PDB entry 8WJF | electron microscopy, 2.02 A resolution | chains E and F of the 24 polymer chains in the assembly

# Chain E (and F)
Name: Peptide 10, Ferritin heavy chain
From: Homo sapiens
Notes: chain F of this document is another copy of the same molecule, construct and numbering; everything in this record applies to it too
UniProtKB: P02794 (FRIH_HUMAN); residues 1-183 here = UniProt positions 1-183
Sequence (206 residues; row label = number of the first residue in the row; numbers below 1 keep their minus sign (Asn-22 is residue -22)):
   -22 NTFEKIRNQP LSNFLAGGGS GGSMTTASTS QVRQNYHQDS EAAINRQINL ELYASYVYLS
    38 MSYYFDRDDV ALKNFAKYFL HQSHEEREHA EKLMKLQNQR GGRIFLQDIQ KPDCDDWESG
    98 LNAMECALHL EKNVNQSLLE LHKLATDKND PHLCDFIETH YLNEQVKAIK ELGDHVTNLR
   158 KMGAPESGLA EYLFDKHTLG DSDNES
Unresolved in the structure: -6 to 5, 178-183
Differences from the reference sequence: engineered mutation Gln87 (Lys in P02794)
Curated features (UniProtKB/Swiss-Prot):
  - binding site (Fe cation): Glu28, Glu63, His66, Glu108, Gln142
  - site: Arg23 (Essential for association with cargo receptor NCOA4)
  - modified residue: Met1 (N-acetylmethionine), Thr2 (N-acetylthreonine), Ser179 (Phosphoserine), Ser183 (Phosphoserine)
  - mutagenesis: Arg23 (R23A: Abrogates interaction with NCOA4. Fails to localize to punctate lysosomal structures), Glu28 (E28A: Reduces iron binding and oxidation rate; when associated with Q-87), Glu108 (E108A: No effect on iron binding but the oxidation rate is severely reduced; when associated with Q-87)

# Chain E / chain F interface
Pairs across the interface (48):
  Ser7(E) with Asp45(F), hydrogen bond
  Gln8(E) with Asp45(F)
  Leu29(E) with Tyr33(F), hydrophobic
  Tyr33(E) with Leu29(F), hydrophobic; Leu83(F); Gln84(F), hydrogen bond (side chain-backbone); Ile86(F), hydrophobic
  Leu36(E) with Met71(F), hydrophobic
  Ser37(E) with Leu83(F)
  Tyr40(E) with Glu68(F), hydrogen bond (side chain-backbone); Lys72(F); Asn75(F), hydrogen bond (backbone-side chain)
  Asp43(E) with Asn75(F), hydrogen bond
  Arg44(E) with Asn75(F); Arg80(F)
  Asp45(E) with Ser7(F), hydrogen bond; Gln8(F); Arg80(F), salt bridge
  Asp46(E) with Arg80(F), salt bridge
  Ser60(E) with Arg64(F), hydrogen bond
  His61(E) with Arg64(F); Glu68(F)
  Arg64(E) with Ser60(F), hydrogen bond; His61(F)
  Glu68(E) with Tyr40(F), hydrogen bond (backbone-side chain); His61(F)
  Met71(E) with Leu36(F), hydrophobic
  Lys72(E) with Tyr40(F)
  Asn75(E) with Tyr40(F), hydrogen bond (side chain-backbone); Asp43(F); Arg44(F)
  Arg80(E) with Arg44(F); Asp45(F), salt bridge; Asp46(F), salt bridge
  Leu83(E) with Tyr33(F); Ser37(F); Lys88(F)
  Gln84(E) with Tyr33(F), hydrogen bond (backbone-side chain)
  Asp85(E) with Ile86(F); Gln87(F); Lys88(F), hydrogen bond (side chain-backbone)
  Ile86(E) with Tyr33(F), hydrophobic; Asp85(F); Ile86(F), hydrogen bond (backbone-backbone)
  Gln87(E) with Asp85(F)
  Lys88(E) with Leu83(F); Gln84(F); Asp85(F), hydrogen bond (backbone-side chain)
Interface residues without a listed pair, chain E (29 interface residues in all): Val9, Ser32, Leu57, Ile81
Interface residues without a listed pair, chain F (29 interface residues in all): Val9, Ser32, Leu57, Ile81

# Overview
The chain E/chain F interface involves 29 residues from each chain, with 14 hydrogen bonds and 4 salt bridges.
Among the polar pairs are Asp45(E)-Arg80(F), Asp46(E)-Arg80(F) and Ser7(E)-Asp45(F). Curated annotation
(UniProt) lists 5 Fe cation-binding residues and 3 mutagenesis sites on chain E.
Chain E and chain F are both Peptide 10, Ferritin heavy chain (Homo sapiens); the structure, Peptide 10/FTH1
complex, was determined by electron microscopy (same publication as 8WIQ and 8WIE).
